Entry 3L70 (X-ray diffraction, 2.75 A resolution); this record covers chains D and H of the 20 polymer chains in the assembly.

== Chain D ==
Protein: Mitochondrial cytochrome c1, heme protein
Source organism: Gallus gallus
Notes: EC 1.10.2.2
Reference sequence: D0VX26 (D0VX26_CHICK); residues 1-241 here = UniProt positions 1-241
Chain sequence (241 residues; numbered 1 to 241; the number before each row is that of its first residue):
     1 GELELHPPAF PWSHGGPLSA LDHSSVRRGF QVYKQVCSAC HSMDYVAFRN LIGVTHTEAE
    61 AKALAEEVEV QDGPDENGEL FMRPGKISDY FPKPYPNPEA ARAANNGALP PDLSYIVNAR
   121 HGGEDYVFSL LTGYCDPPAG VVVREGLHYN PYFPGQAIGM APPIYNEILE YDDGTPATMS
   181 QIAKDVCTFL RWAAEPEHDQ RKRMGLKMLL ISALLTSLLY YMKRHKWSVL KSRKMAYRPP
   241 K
Metal / ion sites: heme c Fe: His41, Met160
Ligand contacts: heme c (HEC): Val32, Val36, Cys37, Cys40, His41, Asn105, Ala108, Leu109, Pro110, Pro111, Leu113, Ile116, Arg120, Tyr126, Val127, Leu130, Leu131, Phe153, Ile158, Gly159, Met160, Pro163, Ile164, Val186, Leu190

== Chain H ==
Protein: Mitochondrial ubiquinol-cytochrome c reductase 11 kda protein, complex iii subunit viii
Source organism: Gallus gallus
Notes: EC 1.10.2.2
Reference sequence: D0VX28 (D0VX28_CHICK); residues 2-78 here correspond to UniProt positions 1-77 (UniProt number = residue number - 1)
Chain sequence (77 residues; numbered 2 to 78; the number before each row is that of its first residue):
     2 LRGSGEEEEE ELVDPLTTIR EHCEQTEKCV KARERLELCD ARVSSRSHTE EQCTEELFDF
    62 LHARDHCVAH KLFNKLK
Unresolved in the structure: 2-8
Disulfide bonds: Cys24-Cys68, Cys40-Cys54

== How chain D and chain H interact ==
Pairs across the interface - 51 pairs, chain D then chain H:
  Leu3(D) with Phe59(H)
  Glu4(D) with Phe59(H)
  Leu5(D) with Phe59(H); Leu62(H), hydrophobic; His63(H)
  Pro8(D) with Asp66(H)
  Ala9(D) with Ala70(H)
  Phe10(D) with Ala70(H), hydrophobic; Phe74(H), hydrophobic
  Pro11(D) with Ala70(H); Phe74(H)
  Trp12(D) with Phe74(H), hydrophobic
  Arg28(D) with Lys78(H), hydrogen bond (side chain-backbone)
  Phe128(D) with Leu73(H), hydrophobic; Phe74(H), hydrophobic
  Thr132(D) with Leu17(H); Arg21(H), hydrogen bond (backbone-side chain)
  Pro138(D) with Cys54(H); Thr55(H); Leu58(H)
  Ala139(D) with Asp41(H); Val44(H), hydrophobic; Gln53(H); Cys54(H), hydrogen bond (backbone-backbone)
  Gly140(D) with Val44(H); Glu52(H); Gln53(H), hydrogen bond (backbone-side chain)
  Val141(D) with Gln53(H); Thr55(H)
  Tyr149(D) with Phe59(H)
  Pro151(D) with Phe59(H); Leu62(H), hydrophobic
  Tyr152(D) with Asp66(H), hydrogen bond
  Gln156(D) with Phe59(H)
  Asn166(D) with Leu13(H); Asp15(H)
  Glu167(D) with Leu13(H)
  Thr175(D) with Lys78(H)
  Thr178(D) with Leu13(H); Val14(H); Asp15(H)
  Met179(D) with Asp15(H), hydrogen bond (backbone-side chain)
  Ser180(D) with Asp15(H), hydrogen bond; Leu17(H); Leu73(H); Leu77(H)
  Gln181(D) with Leu77(H); Lys78(H), hydrogen bond (side chain-backbone)
  Lys184(D) with Phe74(H); Lys78(H), hydrogen bond (side chain-backbone)
  Asp185(D) with Lys78(H)
Also at the interface, not in a pair above, chain D (33 interface residues in all): His6, Asp22, Asp136, Pro176, Ala177
Also at the interface, not in a pair above, chain H (25 interface residues in all): Pro16, Ser45, Glu56, His67

== Summary ==
33 residues of chain D and 25 residues of chain H are in contact, with 9 hydrogen bonds. Polar pairs include
Arg28(D)-Lys78(H), Thr132(D)-Arg21(H) and Gly140(D)-Gln53(H). Chain D binds heme c. His41(D) and Met160(D)
coordinate a heme c Fe ion.
Chain D is Mitochondrial cytochrome c1, heme protein and chain H is Mitochondrial ubiquinol-cytochrome c
reductase 11 kda protein, complex iii subunit viii, both from Gallus gallus; the structure, Cytochrome BC1
complex from chicken with trifloxystrobin bound, was determined by X-ray diffraction.
